PDB entry 4FCH | X-ray diffraction, 1.30 A resolution | chain A

Chain A:
Protein: Outer membrane protein SusE
From: Bacteroides thetaiotaomicron
UniProtKB: G8JZT0 (G8JZT0_BACTN); numbering as in UniProt (aligned over 171-387)
Sequence (221 residues; each row starts with the number of its first residue):
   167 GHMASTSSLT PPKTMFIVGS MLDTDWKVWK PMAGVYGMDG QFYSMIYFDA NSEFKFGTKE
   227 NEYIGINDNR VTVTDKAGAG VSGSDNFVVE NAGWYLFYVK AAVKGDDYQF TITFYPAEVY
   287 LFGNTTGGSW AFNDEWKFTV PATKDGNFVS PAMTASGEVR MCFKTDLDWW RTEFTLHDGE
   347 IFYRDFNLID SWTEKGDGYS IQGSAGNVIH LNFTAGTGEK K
Disordered / not traced: 167-174
Sequence notes: expression tag (167-170)
Swiss-Prot annotation at these positions:
  - binding site (D-glucose): Arg326, Trp335, Arg350 to Ile355
  - mutagenesis: Trp192 (W192A: Impaired binding to starch; when associated with A-221; A-229 and A-252. Abolished binding to starch; when associated with A-221; A-229; A-252; A-326; A-336 and A-350), Lys221 (K221A: Impaired binding to starch; when associated with A-192; A-229 and A-252. Abolished binding to starch; when associated with A-192; A-229; A-252; A-326; A-336 and A-350), Tyr229 (Y229A: Impaired binding to starch; when associated with A-192; A-221 and A-252. Abolished binding to starch; when associated with A-192; A-221; A-252; A-326; A-336 and A-350), Asn252 (N252A: Impaired binding to starch; when associated with A-192; A-221 and A-229. Abolished binding to starch; when associated with A-192; A-221; A-229; A-326; A-336 and A-350), Arg326 (R326A: Impaired binding to starch; when associated with A-336 and A-350. Abolished binding to starch; when associated with A-192; A-221; A-229; A-252; A-336 and A-350), Trp336 (W336A: Impaired binding to starch; when associated with A-326 and A-350. Abolished binding to starch; when associated with A-192; A-221; A-229; A-252; A-326; and A-350), Arg350 (R350A: Impaired binding to starch; when associated with A-326 and A-336. Abolished binding to starch; when associated with A-192; A-221; A-229; A-252; A-326 and A-336)
What the authors report for this chain:
  - binding site for alpha-D-glucopyranose: Trp296, Arg326, Trp336, Arg350, Leu354, Ile355
  - conformationally variable residues (loop rearrangement): Glu360 to Tyr365

Summary:
From UniProt: 8 D-glucose-binding residues and 7 mutagenesis sites. The paper reports a binding site for
alpha-D-glucopyranose at Trp296, Arg326 and Trp336 among others; conformational variability at Glu360.
Chain A is Outer membrane protein SusE (Bacteroides thetaiotaomicron); the structure, Crystal Structure SusE
from Bacteroides thetaiotaomicron with maltoheptaose, was determined by X-ray diffraction (same publication as
4FE9 and 4FEM).
